Entry 1OOP (X-ray diffraction, 3.00 A resolution); this record covers chains C and D of the 4 polymer chains in the assembly.

# Chain C
Protein: Coat protein VP3
From: Swine vesicular disease virus (STRAIN UKG/27/72)
Reference sequence: P13900 (POLG_SVDVU); residues 1-238 here correspond to UniProt positions 331-568 (UniProt number = residue number + 330)
Chain sequence (238 residues; each row starts with the number of its first residue):
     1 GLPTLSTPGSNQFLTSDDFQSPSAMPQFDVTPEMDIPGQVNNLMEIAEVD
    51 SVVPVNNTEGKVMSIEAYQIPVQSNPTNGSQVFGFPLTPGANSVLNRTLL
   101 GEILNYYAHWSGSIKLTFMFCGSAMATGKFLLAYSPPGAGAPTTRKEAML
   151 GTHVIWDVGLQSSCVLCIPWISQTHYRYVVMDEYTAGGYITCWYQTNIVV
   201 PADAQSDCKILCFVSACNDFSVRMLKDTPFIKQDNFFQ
Swiss-Prot annotation at these positions:
  - region: Phe236 to Gln238 (Amphipathic alpha-helix)
Reported in the primary citation:
  - mutagenesis - D234E: decreased binding to monoclonal antibody (citing earlier work)

# Chain D
Protein: Coat protein VP4
From: Swine vesicular disease virus (STRAIN UKG/27/72)
Reference sequence: P13900 (POLG_SVDVU); residue numbers follow UniProt; this construct covers 1-69
Chain sequence (69 residues; numbered 1 to 69; the number before each row is that of its first residue):
     1 MGAQVSTQKTGAHETSLSAAGNSVIHYTNINYYKDAASNSANRQDFTQDP
    51 GKFTEPVKDIMVKSMPALN
Unresolved in the structure: 1, 15-24
Swiss-Prot annotation at these positions:
  - site: Asn69 (Cleavage)
  - lipidation: Gly2 (N-myristoyl glycine)

# Interface between chain C and chain D
Contacting residue pairs - 31 pairs, chain C then chain D:
  Ser16(C) with Arg43(D)
  Asp17(C) with Arg43(D)
  Asp18(C) with Ser40(D); Ala41(D), hydrogen bond (side chain-backbone); Arg43(D), salt bridge
  Gln20(C) with Ile30(D), hydrogen bond (side chain-backbone); Asn31(D); Tyr32(D), hydrogen bond (side chain-backbone); Tyr33(D); Ser38(D)
  Ser21(C) with Tyr33(D); Ser38(D), hydrogen bond (backbone-side chain)
  Pro22(C) with Tyr33(D); Ser38(D)
  Ser23(C) with Asp35(D); Ser38(D), hydrogen bond (backbone-side chain)
  Pro26(C) with Asp35(D)
  Gln27(C) with Asp35(D), hydrogen bond (backbone-side chain)
  Gln39(C) with Lys52(D), hydrogen bond (backbone-side chain); Phe53(D)
  Val40(C) with Phe53(D), hydrophobic
  Asn41(C) with Thr47(D); Lys52(D)
  Glu45(C) with Asp49(D), hydrogen bond (side chain-backbone); Lys52(D), salt bridge; Phe53(D)
  Glu48(C) with Pro50(D); Thr54(D)
  Val49(C) with Phe53(D), hydrophobic; Thr54(D)
  Leu160(C) with Leu68(D)
Other interface residues (no listed pair), chain C (22 interface residues in all): Phe19, Met25, Phe28, Gly38, Asn42, Met44
Other interface residues (no listed pair), chain D (20 interface residues in all): Lys34, Asn39, Asp45, Gln48

# In short
22 residues of chain C face 20 of chain D across their interface, with 8 hydrogen bonds and 2 salt bridges.
Among the polar pairs are Asp18(C)-Arg43(D), Glu45(C)-Lys52(D) and Asp18(C)-Ala41(D). From the paper: D234E of
chain C reduces binding to monoclonal antibody.
Here chain C is Coat protein VP3 and chain D is Coat protein VP4, both from Swine vesicular disease virus
(STRAIN UKG/27/72). Entry 1OOP (The Crystal Structure of Swine Vesicular Disease Virus) was determined by
X-ray diffraction.
